PDB entry 4FA4 | X-ray diffraction, 2.14 A resolution | chains B and F of the 6 polymer chains in the assembly

== Chain B ==
Name: Methylamine utilization protein MauG
From: Paracoccus denitrificans
Notes: EC 1.-.-.-
UniProt: Q51658 (MAUG_PARDP); residues 1-367 here correspond to UniProt positions 21-387 (UniProt number = residue number + 20)
Chain sequence (373 residues; each row starts with the number of its first residue):
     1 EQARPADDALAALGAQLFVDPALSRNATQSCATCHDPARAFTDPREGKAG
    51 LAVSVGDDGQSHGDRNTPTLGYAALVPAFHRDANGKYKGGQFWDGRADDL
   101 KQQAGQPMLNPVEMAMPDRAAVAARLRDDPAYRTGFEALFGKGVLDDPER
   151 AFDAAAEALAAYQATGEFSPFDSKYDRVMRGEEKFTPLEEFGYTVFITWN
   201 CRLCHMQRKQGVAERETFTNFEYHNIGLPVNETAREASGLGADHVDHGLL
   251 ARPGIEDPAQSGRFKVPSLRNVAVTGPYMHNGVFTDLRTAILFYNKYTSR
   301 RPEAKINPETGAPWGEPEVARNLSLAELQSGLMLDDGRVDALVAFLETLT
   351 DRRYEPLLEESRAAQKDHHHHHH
Not modelled in the structure: 1-5, 365-373
Sequence notes: expression tag (368-373)
UniProt features mapped onto this chain:
  - binding site (heme c): Cys31, Cys34, His35, Cys201, Cys204, His205, His280
Glycans and other covalent adducts: heme c (HEC) linked to Cys31, Cys34, Cys201, Cys204
Ion coordination: heme c Fe site 1 near His35 (its only coordinating residue here); Ca2+: Asn66, Thr275, Pro277; heme c Fe site 2: His205, Tyr294; Na+ site 1: Asn231, Thr233; Na+ site 2: Leu250, Arg252, Ile255
Small-molecule neighbours:
  - heme c (HEC), molecule 1: Gln29, Ser30, His35, Arg45, Ser54, Val55, Gly56, Arg65, Asn66, Thr67, Pro68, Thr69, Leu70, Gln91, Phe92, Trp93, Arg96, Leu100, Gln103, Ala104, Pro107, Met108, Val112, Glu113, Met114, Leu159, Gln163, Lys265
  - heme c (HEC), molecule 2: Trp93, Asn200, His205, His224, Ile226, Leu228, Phe264, Lys265, Val266, Pro267, Leu269, Val272, Tyr278, Met279, His280, Leu287, Ala290, Ile291, Tyr294, Ser324, Glu327, Leu328, Leu334, Leu342, Leu346
Reported in the primary citation:
  - mutagenesis - W199F: abolished catalytic activity on preMADH
  - mutagenesis - W199F: abolished catalytic activity on TTQ biosynthesis

== Chain F ==
Name: Methylamine dehydrogenase heavy chain
From: Paracoccus denitrificans
Notes: EC 1.4.99.3
UniProt: A1BB97 (A1BB97_PARDP); residues 2-386 here correspond to UniProt positions 33-417 (UniProt number = residue number + 31)
Chain sequence (385 residues; row label = number of the first residue in the row):
     2 DAPEAETQAQETQGQAAARAAAADLAAGQDDEPRILEAPAPDARRVYVND
    52 PAHFAAVTQQFVIDGEAGRVIGMIDGGFLPNPVVADDGSFIAHASTVFSR
   102 IARGERTDYVEVFDPVTLLPTADIELPDAPRFLVGTYPWMTSLTPDGKTL
   152 LFYQFSPAPAVGVVDLEGKAFKRMLDVPDCYHIFPTAPDTFFMHCRDGSL
   202 AKVAFGTEGTPEITHTEVFHPEDEFLINHPAYSQKAGRLVWPTYTGKIHQ
   252 IDLSSGDAKFLPAVEALTEAERADGWRPGGWQQVAYHRALDRIYLLVDQR
   302 DEWRHKTASRFVVVLDAKTGERLAKFEMGHEIDSINVSQDEKPLLYALST
   352 GDKTLYIHDAESGEELRSVNQLGHGPQVITTADMG
Not modelled in the structure: 2-10
Disulfide bonds: Cys181-Cys196

== How chain B and chain F interact ==
Residue-residue contacts (16; chain B residue first):
  Phe191(B) - Arg197(F)
  Thr298(B) - Pro158(F)
  Arg300(B) - Gln155(F)  hydrogen bond
  Arg300(B) - Pro158(F)
  Arg300(B) - Met175(F)
  Arg300(B) - Asp177(F)  salt bridge
  Arg301(B) - Ala159(F)
  Arg301(B) - Asp177(F)  salt bridge
  Gly331(B) - Ser157(F)  hydrogen bond (backbone-side chain)
  Gly331(B) - Pro158(F)
  Leu332(B) - Phe156(F)  hydrophobic
  Leu332(B) - Pro158(F)
  Met333(B) - Pro158(F)  hydrogen bond (backbone-backbone)
  Met333(B) - Ala159(F)  hydrophobic
  Arg338(B) - Asp180(F)  salt bridge
  Arg338(B) - Arg197(F)
Other interface residues (no listed pair), chain B (9 interface residues in all): Asp335
Other interface residues (no listed pair), chain F (14 interface residues in all): Asp129, Pro160, Ala161, Val178, Tyr182

== In short ==
Chain B and chain F form an interface of 9 and 14 residues respectively; the contacts include 3 hydrogen bonds
and 3 salt bridges. Polar pairs include Arg300(B)-Asp177(F), Arg301(B)-Asp177(F) and Arg338(B)-Asp180(F). The
paper reports that W199F of chain B abolishes catalytic activity on preMADH; W199F of chain B abolishes
catalytic activity on TTQ biosynthesis.
Here chain B is Methylamine utilization protein MauG and chain F is Methylamine dehydrogenase heavy chain,
both from Paracoccus denitrificans. Entry 4FA4 (Crystal Structure of WT MauG in Complex with Pre-Methylamine
Dehydrogenase Aged 10 Days) was determined by X-ray diffraction, deposited together with 4FA1, 4FA5, 4FA9,
4FAN, 4FAV and 4FB1.
